PDB entry 1GH6 | X-ray diffraction, 3.20 A resolution | chains A and B

# Chain A
Molecule: Large T antigen
Organism: Simian virus 40
Notes: EC 3.6.4.-
UniProtKB: P03070 (LT_SV40); residue numbers follow UniProt; this construct covers 7-117
Chain sequence (114 residues; each row starts with the number of its first residue):
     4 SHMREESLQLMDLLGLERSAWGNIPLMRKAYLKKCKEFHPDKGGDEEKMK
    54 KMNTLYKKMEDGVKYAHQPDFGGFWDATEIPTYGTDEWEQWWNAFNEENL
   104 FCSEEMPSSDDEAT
Construct notes: expression tag (4-6)
UniProt features mapped onto this chain:
  - region: Glu63 to Asp89 (Binding of LT to the CUL7 complex)
  - motif: Leu103 to Glu107 (LXCXE motif)
  - modified residue (Phosphoserine): Ser106, Ser112
From the paper describing this entry:
  - contacts within the chain: Glu9-Lys61 (salt bridge), Gln12-Lys54 (hydrogen bond), Leu13-Leu17 (hydrophobic contact), Met14-Leu17 (hydrophobic contact), Leu17-Leu19 (hydrophobic contact), Leu17-Met30 (hydrophobic contact), Leu17-Ala33 (hydrophobic contact), Lys36-Glu40 (salt bridge), His42-Lys45 (backbone contact), Glu40-His42 (hydrogen bond), Glu49-Tyr86 (hydrogen bond), Tyr59-Glu63 (hydrogen bond), Thr81-Asn102 (hydrogen bond), Lys60-Ile83 (hydrogen bond), Asn56-Pro84 (hydrogen bond), Asn56-Tyr86 (hydrogen bond)
  - mutagenesis - E107K: abolished binding to Retinoblastoma-associated protein (chain B) (citing earlier work)
  - post-translational modification sites: Ser111, Ser112 (citing earlier work)
  - mutagenesis - D44N: abolished binding to hsc70 (citing earlier work)

# Chain B
Molecule: Retinoblastoma-associated protein
Organism: Homo sapiens
Notes: fragment: and 645-772
UniProtKB: P06400 (RB_HUMAN); residue numbers follow UniProt; this construct covers 379-577, 645-772
Chain sequence (333 residues; each row starts with the number of its first residue; note: 61 numbers in that range are skipped by the numbering (no residue carries them; nothing is unmodelled there)):
   379 MNTIQQLMMILNSASDQPSENLISYFNNCTVNPKESILKRVKDIGYIFKE
   429 KFAKAVGAGCVAIGSQRYKLGVRLYYRVMESMLKSEEERLSIQNFSKLLN
   479 DNIFHMSLLACALEVVMATYSRSTSQNLDSGTDLSFPWILNVLNLKAFDF
   529 YKVIESFIKAEGNLTREMIKHLERCEHRIMESLAWLSDSPLFDLIKQSKL
   579 VPRGS
   645 TSLSLFYKKVYRLAYLRLNTLCERLLSEHPELEHIIWTLFQHTLQNEYEL
   695 MRDRHLDQIMMCSMYGICKVKNIDLKFKIIVTAYKDLPHAVQETFKRVLI
   745 KEEEYDSIIVFYNSVFMQRLKTNILQYA
Disordered / not traced: 503-509
Construct notes: conflict Ala436 (Gln in P06400), Ala440 (Glu in P06400); linker (578-583)
UniProt features mapped onto this chain:
  - modified residue: Ser567 (Phosphoserine)

# Chain A / chain B interface
Contacting residue pairs (27):
  Lys39(A) - Leu769(B)
  Lys39(A) - Gln770(B)
  Asn96(A) - Lys765(B)  hydrogen bond
  Asn99(A) - Leu769(B)
  Glu100(A) - Met761(B)
  Glu100(A) - Gln762(B)  hydrogen bond
  Asn102(A) - Lys713(B)
  Asn102(A) - Asn716(B)
  Leu103(A) - Gly710(B)
  Leu103(A) - Lys713(B)
  Leu103(A) - Val714(B)  hydrophobic
  Leu103(A) - Tyr756(B)  hydrogen bond (backbone-side chain)
  Leu103(A) - Met761(B)
  Leu103(A) - Ile768(B)  hydrophobic
  Leu103(A) - Leu769(B)  hydrophobic
  Phe104(A) - Tyr709(B)
  Phe104(A) - Lys713(B)  hydrogen bond (backbone-side chain)
  Phe104(A) - Asn757(B)
  Cys105(A) - Tyr709(B)  hydrogen bond
  Cys105(A) - Ile753(B)  hydrophobic
  Cys105(A) - Asn757(B)  hydrogen bond (backbone-side chain)
  Glu107(A) - Lys720(B)
  Glu107(A) - Phe721(B)  hydrogen bond (side chain-backbone)
  Glu107(A) - Lys722(B)  hydrogen bond (side chain-backbone)
  Glu108(A) - Lys722(B)  hydrogen bond (backbone-side chain)
  Met109(A) - Ser751(B)  hydrogen bond
  Met109(A) - Ile753(B)  hydrophobic
Other interface residues (no listed pair), chain A (14 interface residues in all): Lys32, Glu101, Ser112
Other interface residues (no listed pair), chain B (23 interface residues in all): Phe739, Lys740, Ile752, Tyr771, Ala772
Interface features reported in the paper:
  - specific contacts: Lys39(A)-Leu769(B) (backbone contact), Asn96(A)-Lys765(B) (hydrogen bond), Asn99(A)-Leu769(B) (hydrophobic contact), Glu100(A)-Gln762(B) (hydrogen bond), Leu103(A)-Val714(B) (hydrophobic contact), Leu103(A)-Leu769(B) (hydrophobic contact), Leu103(A)-Tyr756(B) (backbone contact), Phe104(A)-Lys713(B) (backbone contact), Cys105(A)-Ile753(B) (hydrophobic contact), Cys105(A)-Tyr709(B) (hydrophobic contact), Cys105(A)-Asn757(B) (backbone contact), Glu107(A)-Phe721(B) (hydrogen bond), Glu107(A)-Lys722(B) (hydrogen bond), Glu108(A)-Lys722(B) (backbone contact), Met109(A)-Phe739(B), Met109(A)-Ser751(B), Met109(A)-Ile752(B), Met109(A)-Ile753(B), Ser112(A)-Lys740(B)
  - interface residues, chain A: Asn102(A)

# Overview
14 residues of chain A and 23 residues of chain B are in contact; the contacts include 10 hydrogen bonds.
Polar pairs include Asn96(A)-Lys765(B), Glu100(A)-Gln762(B) and Leu103(A)-Tyr756(B). The paper describes
backbone contacts between Lys39(A) and Leu769(B), Leu103(A) and Tyr756(B) and Phe104(A) and Lys713(B) among
others; hydrogen bonds between Asn96(A) and Lys765(B), Glu100(A) and Gln762(B) and Glu107(A) and Phe721(B)
among others; hydrophobic contacts between Asn99(A) and Leu769(B), Leu103(A) and Val714(B) and Leu103(A) and
Leu769(B) among others. The paper reports that E107K of chain A abolishes binding to Retinoblastoma-associated
protein (chain B); the interface residue Asn102(A).
Chain A is Large T antigen (Simian virus 40) and chain B is Retinoblastoma-associated protein (Homo sapiens);
the structure, Retinoblastoma pocket complexed with SV40 large T antigen, was determined by X-ray diffraction.
